5DWL - chains A and B; structure by X-ray diffraction, 2.20 A resolution.

# Chain A
Name: Peroxisome proliferator-activated receptor gamma
Source organism: Homo sapiens
Reference sequence: P37231 (PPARG_HUMAN); residues 195-477 here correspond to UniProt positions 223-505 (UniProt number = residue number + 28)
Sequence (287 residues; row label = number of the first residue in the row):
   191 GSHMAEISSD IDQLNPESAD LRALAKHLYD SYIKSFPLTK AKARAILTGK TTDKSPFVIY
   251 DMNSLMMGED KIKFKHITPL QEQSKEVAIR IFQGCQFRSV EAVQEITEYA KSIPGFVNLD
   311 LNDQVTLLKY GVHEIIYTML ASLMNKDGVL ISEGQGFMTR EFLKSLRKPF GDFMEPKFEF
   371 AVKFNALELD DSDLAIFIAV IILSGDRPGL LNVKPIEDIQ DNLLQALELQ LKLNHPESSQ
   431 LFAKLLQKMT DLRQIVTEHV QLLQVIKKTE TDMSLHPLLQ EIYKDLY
Unresolved in the structure: 191-204, 272-273
Construct notes: expression tag (191-194)
Residues lining bound ligands: 3JX (4'-[(2,3-dimethyl-5-{[(1S)-1-(4-nitrophenyl)ethyl]carbamoyl}-1H-indol-1-yl)methyl]biphenyl-2-carboxylic acid): E259, I262, I267, T268, P269, L270, R280, I281, G284, C285, F287, R288, S289, A292, I326, L330, L333, V339, L340, I341, S342, M348, M364
UniProt features mapped onto this chain:
  - motif: P467 to D475 (9aaTAD)
  - binding site (rosiglitazone): Q286 to S289, H323, H449, Y473
  - cross-link: K224 (Glycyl lysine isopeptide (Lys-Gly) (interchain with G-Cter in ubiquitin))

# Chain B
Name: Nuclear receptor coactivator 1
Notes: EC 2.3.1.48
Reference sequence: Q15788 (NCOA1_HUMAN); residue numbers follow UniProt; this construct covers 685-700
Sequence (16 residues; row label = number of the first residue in the row):
   685 ERHKILHRLL QEGSPS
Unresolved in the structure: 685-686, 697-700
UniProt features mapped onto this chain:
  - motif: L690 to L694 (LXXLL motif 4)
  - modified residue: S698 (Phosphoserine)
  - mutagenesis: L693 to L694 (Slightly affects interactions with steroid receptors. Abolishes interactions with steroid receptors; when associated with A-636; A-637; A-752 and A-753)

# Interface between chain A and chain B
Contacting residue pairs (20; chain A residue first):
  T297(A) - L694(B)
  K301(A) - L693(B)  hydrogen bond (side chain-backbone)
  K301(A) - L694(B)
  K301(A) - E696(B)
  F306(A) - L694(B)  hydrophobic
  L311(A) - H691(B)
  L311(A) - L694(B)  hydrophobic
  N312(A) - H691(B)
  Q314(A) - L694(B)
  V315(A) - H687(B)
  V315(A) - L694(B)  hydrophobic
  L318(A) - L694(B)  hydrophobic
  K319(A) - H687(B)  hydrogen bond
  P467(A) - I689(B)  hydrophobic
  L468(A) - I689(B)
  L468(A) - L690(B)  hydrophobic
  E471(A) - H687(B)  hydrogen bond (backbone-side chain)
  E471(A) - K688(B)  hydrogen bond (side chain-backbone)
  E471(A) - I689(B)  hydrogen bond (side chain-backbone)
  E471(A) - L690(B)  hydrogen bond (side chain-backbone)
Interface residues without a listed pair, chain A (16 interface residues in all): V293, Q294, E298, I472
Interface residues without a listed pair, chain B (9 interface residues in all): Q695

# Summary
The interface between chain A and chain B involves 16 residues on one side and 9 on the other; the contacts
include 6 hydrogen bonds. Polar contacts include K301(A)-L693(B), K319(A)-H687(B) and E471(A)-H687(B). Chain A
binds compound 3JX.
Chain A is Peroxisome proliferator-activated receptor gamma (Homo sapiens) and chain B is Nuclear receptor
coactivator 1; the structure, Human PPARgamma ligand binding dmain in complex with SR1664, was determined by
X-ray diffraction.
